9CXG - chains B and C of the 4 polymer chains in the assembly; structure by electron microscopy, 3.00 A resolution.

Chain B:
Name: Cone cGMP-specific 3', 5'-cyclic phosphodiesterase subunit alpha'
Source organism: Homo sapiens
Notes: EC 3.1.4.35
UniProtKB: P51160 (PDE6C_HUMAN); numbering as in UniProt (aligned over 2-830)
Amino-acid sequence (843 residues; numbered -12 to 830; the number before each row is that of its first residue; numbers below 1 keep their minus sign (Gly-12 is residue -12)):
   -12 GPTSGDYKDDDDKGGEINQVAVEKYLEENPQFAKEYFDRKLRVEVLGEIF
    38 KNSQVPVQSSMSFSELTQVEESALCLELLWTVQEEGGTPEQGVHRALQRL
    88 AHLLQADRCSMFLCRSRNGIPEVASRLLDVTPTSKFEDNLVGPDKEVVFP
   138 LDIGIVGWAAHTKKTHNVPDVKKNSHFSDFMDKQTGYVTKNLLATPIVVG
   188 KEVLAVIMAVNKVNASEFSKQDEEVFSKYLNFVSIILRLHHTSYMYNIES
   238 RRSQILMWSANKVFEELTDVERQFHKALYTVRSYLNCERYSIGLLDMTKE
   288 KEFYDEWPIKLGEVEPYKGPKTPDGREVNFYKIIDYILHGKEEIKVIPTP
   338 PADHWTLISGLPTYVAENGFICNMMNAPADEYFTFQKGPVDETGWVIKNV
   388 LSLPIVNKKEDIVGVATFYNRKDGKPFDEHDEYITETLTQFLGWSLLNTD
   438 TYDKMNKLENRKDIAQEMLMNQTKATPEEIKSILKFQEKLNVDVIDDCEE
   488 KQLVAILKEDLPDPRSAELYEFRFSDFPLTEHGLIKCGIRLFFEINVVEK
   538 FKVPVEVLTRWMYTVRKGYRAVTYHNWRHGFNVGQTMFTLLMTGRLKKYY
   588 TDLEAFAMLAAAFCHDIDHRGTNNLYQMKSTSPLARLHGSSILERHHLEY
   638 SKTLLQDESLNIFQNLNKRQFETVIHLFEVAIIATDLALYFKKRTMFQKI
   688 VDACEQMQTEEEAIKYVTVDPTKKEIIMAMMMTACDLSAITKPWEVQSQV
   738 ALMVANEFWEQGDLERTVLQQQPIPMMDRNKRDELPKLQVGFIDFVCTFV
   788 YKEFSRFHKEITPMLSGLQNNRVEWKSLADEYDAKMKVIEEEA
Unresolved in the structure: -12 to 52, 824-830
Differences from the reference sequence: expression tag (-12 to 1)
Bound ions: Zn2+: His566, His602, Asp603, Asp723 (together with guanosine-5'-monophosphate)
Ligand contacts:
  - guanosine-5'-monophosphate (5GP): Tyr561, His562, His566, His602, Asp603, His606, Thr672, Leu674, Asp723, Leu724, Ile727, Val741, Phe745, Gln776, Phe779
  - cyclic guanosine monophosphate (PCG): Arg95, Cys96, Ser97, Phe99, Leu115, Asp116, Phe136, Gly141, Ile142, Val143, His163, Phe164, Ser165, Met168, Asp169, Thr172, Tyr174, Thr176, Leu179, Met195, Val197
Swiss-Prot annotation at these positions:
  - active site: His562 (Proton donor)
  - binding site (3',5'-cyclic GMP): Ser97, Asp116, Asp169 to Thr172, Thr176
  - binding site (a divalent metal cation): His566, His602, Asp603, Asp723
  - natural variant: Arg29 (R29W: In COD4 and ACHM5), Arg104 (R104W: In ACHM5), Tyr323 (Y323N: In ACHM5), Pro391 (P391L: In ACHM5), Met455 (M455V: In ACHM5), His602 (H602L: In ACHM5), Glu790 (E790K: In ACHM5), Ile826 (I826S: Found in a renal cell carcinoma sample)
What the authors report for this chain:
  - binding site for cyclic guanosine monophosphate: Leu115
  - mutagenesis - L115F: increased binding to cyclic guanosine monophosphate
  - disease-associated variants - R29W, Y323N (citing earlier work)

Chain C:
Name: cone P gamma
Source organism: Homo sapiens
Amino-acid sequence (123 residues; row label = number of the first residue in the row; numbers below 1 keep their minus sign (Met-35 is residue -35)):
   -35 MVAWSHPQFEKGGGSGGGSGGSAWSHPQFEKENLYFQGAMGSDSPSLSPP
    15 APSQGPTTPRKGPPKFKQRQTRQFKSKPPKKGVKGFGDDIPGMEGLGTDI
    65 TVICPWEAFSHLELHELAQFGII
Unresolved in the structure: -35 to 24, 41-51, 61-71

Interface between chain B and chain C:
Residue-residue contacts (42; chain B residue first):
  Asn105(B) with Lys29(C); Phe30(C); Lys31(C)
  Tyr351(B) with Pro27(C)
  Gly356(B) with Arg33(C)
  Phe357(B) with Phe30(C), hydrophobic; Lys31(C)
  Ile358(B) with Phe30(C); Lys31(C), hydrogen bond (backbone-backbone); Gln32(C); Arg33(C)
  Cys359(B) with Phe30(C), hydrophobic
  Asn360(B) with Phe30(C)
  Met361(B) with Phe30(C), hydrophobic
  Asp367(B) with Pro28(C)
  Glu368(B) with Lys25(C)
  Tyr369(B) with Lys25(C); Pro27(C)
  Phe370(B) with Pro28(C); Phe30(C), hydrophobic
  Pro391(B) with Arg33(C)
  Val393(B) with Arg33(C)
  Glu397(B) with Arg33(C), salt bridge
  Glu419(B) with Lys31(C), salt bridge
  Glu423(B) with Arg33(C); Gln34(C), hydrogen bond
  Gln427(B) with Phe38(C)
  Trp431(B) with Phe38(C), hydrophobic
  Asn610(B) with Gly85(C), hydrogen bond (side chain-backbone)
  Leu612(B) with Ile87(C)
  Leu674(B) with Ile86(C), hydrophobic
  Ala675(B) with Ile86(C)
  Phe678(B) with Leu81(C), hydrophobic
  Arg681(B) with Glu77(C), salt bridge
  Met763(B) with Gln83(C); Phe84(C)
  Leu775(B) with Gln83(C); Phe84(C)
  Gly778(B) with Phe84(C)
  Phe779(B) with Phe84(C)
  Phe782(B) with Glu77(C); Glu80(C)
Also at the interface, not in a pair above, chain B (37 interface residues in all): Gly106, Leu348, Tyr420, Asn611, Asp673, Lys679, Ile761
Also at the interface, not in a pair above, chain C (22 interface residues in all): Gly26, Ala72, Phe73, Ala82

In short:
37 residues of chain B face 22 of chain C across their interface, with 3 hydrogen bonds and 3 salt bridges.
Polar pairs include Glu397(B)-Arg33(C), Glu419(B)-Lys31(C) and Arg681(B)-Glu77(C). The paper reports a binding
site for cyclic guanosine monophosphate at Leu115(B); L115F of chain B increases binding to cyclic guanosine
monophosphate.
Here chain B is Cone cGMP-specific 3', 5'-cyclic phosphodiesterase subunit alpha' and chain C is cone P gamma,
both from Homo sapiens. Entry 9CXG (Structure of PDE6C in complex with inhibitory cone p gamma in the presence
of cGMP) was determined by electron microscopy together with 9CXH, 9CXI and 9CXJ from the same study.
